Entry 3K4J (X-ray diffraction, 2.00 A resolution); this record covers chain A.

== Chain A ==
Protein: Pyranose 2-oxidase
From: Trametes ochracea
Notes: EC 1.1.3.10
UniProt: Q7ZA32 (Q7ZA32_TRAOC); residue numbers follow UniProt; this construct covers 1-623
Chain sequence (623 residues; each row starts with the number of its first residue):
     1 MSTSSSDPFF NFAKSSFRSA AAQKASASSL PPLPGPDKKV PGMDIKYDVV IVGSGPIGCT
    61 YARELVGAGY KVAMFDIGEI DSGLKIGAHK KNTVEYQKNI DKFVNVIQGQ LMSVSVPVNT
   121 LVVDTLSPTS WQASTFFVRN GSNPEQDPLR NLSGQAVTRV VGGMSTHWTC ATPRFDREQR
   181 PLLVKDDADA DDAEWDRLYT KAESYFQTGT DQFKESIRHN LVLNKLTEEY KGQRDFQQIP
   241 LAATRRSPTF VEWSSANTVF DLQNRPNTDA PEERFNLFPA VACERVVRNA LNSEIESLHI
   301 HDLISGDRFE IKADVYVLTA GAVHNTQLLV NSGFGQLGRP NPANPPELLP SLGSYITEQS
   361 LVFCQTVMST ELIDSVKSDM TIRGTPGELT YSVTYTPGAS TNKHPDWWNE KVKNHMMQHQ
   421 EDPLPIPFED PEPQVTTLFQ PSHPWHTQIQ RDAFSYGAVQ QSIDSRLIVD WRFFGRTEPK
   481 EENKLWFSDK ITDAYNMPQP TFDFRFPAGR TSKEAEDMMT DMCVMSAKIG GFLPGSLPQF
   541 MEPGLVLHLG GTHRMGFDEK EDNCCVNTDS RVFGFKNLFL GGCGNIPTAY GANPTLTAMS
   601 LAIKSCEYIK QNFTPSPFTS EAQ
Unresolved in the structure: 1-45, 619-623
Glycans and other covalent adducts: flavin-adenine dinucleotide (FAD) linked to H167
Sequence notes: engineered mutation Q450 (His in Q7ZA32)
Small-molecule neighbours: FAD (flavin-adenine dinucleotide): V52, G53, S54, G55, P56, I57, G58, F75, D76, I77, G78, I107, L111, T158, R159, V160, G162, G163, M164, S165, W168, T169, C170, A171, V281, A282, C283, T319, A320, G321, H324, L547, H548, G582, C583, N593, P594, T595

== In short ==
Flavin-adenine dinucleotide is covalently linked to H167.
Chain A is Pyranose 2-oxidase (Trametes ochracea); the structure, Pyranose 2-oxidase H450Q mutant, was
determined by X-ray diffraction together with 3K4K, 3K4L, 3K4M and 3K4N from the same study.
